6SB2 - chains C and Y of the 10 polymer chains in the assembly; structure by electron microscopy, 6.20 A resolution (low resolution: residue-level contacts below are approximate; hydrogen-bond / salt-bridge calls are withheld).

[Chain C]
Molecule: Ras-related GTP-binding protein A
Organism: Homo sapiens
Reference sequence: Q7L523 (RRAGA_HUMAN); residue numbers follow UniProt; this construct covers 1-313
Chain sequence (313 residues; numbered 1 to 313; the number before each row is that of its first residue):
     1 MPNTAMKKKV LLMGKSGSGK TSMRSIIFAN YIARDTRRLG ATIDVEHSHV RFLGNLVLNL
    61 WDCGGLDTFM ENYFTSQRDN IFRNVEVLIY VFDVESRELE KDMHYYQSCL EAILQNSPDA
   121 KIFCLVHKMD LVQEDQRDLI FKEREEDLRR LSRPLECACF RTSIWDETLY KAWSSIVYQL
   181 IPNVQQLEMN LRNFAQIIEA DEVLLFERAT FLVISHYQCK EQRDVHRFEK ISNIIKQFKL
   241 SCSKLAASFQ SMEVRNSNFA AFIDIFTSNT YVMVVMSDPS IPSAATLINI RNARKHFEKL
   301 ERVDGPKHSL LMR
Not modelled in the structure: 1-3, 302-313
Construct notes: engineered mutation Leu-66 (Gln in Q7L523)
Small-molecule neighbours: GTP (guanosine-5'-triphosphate): Lys-15, Ser-16, Gly-17, Ser-18, Gly-19, Lys-20, Thr-21, Ser-22, Ala-33, Thr-36, Arg-37, Leu-39, Gly-40, Ala-41, Thr-42, Cys-63, Gly-64, Gly-65, Lys-128, Ser-163, Ile-164
Curated features (UniProtKB/Swiss-Prot):
  - binding site (GTP): Ser-16, Gly-17, Gly-19, Lys-20, Thr-21, Ser-22, Thr-36, Thr-42, Gly-65, His-127, Ile-164
  - binding site (GDP): Gly-17, Ser-18, Gly-19, Lys-20, Thr-21, Ser-22, Thr-36, Thr-42, His-127, Asp-130, Leu-148, Ile-164
  - modified residue: Ser-309 (Phosphoserine)
  - cross-link (Glycyl lysine isopeptide (Lys-Gly)): Lys-142 (interchain with G-Cter in ubiquitin), Lys-220 (interchain with G-Cter in ubiquitin), Lys-230 (interchain with G-Cter in ubiquitin), Lys-244 (interchain with G-Cter in ubiquitin)
What the authors report for this chain:
  - mutagenesis - Q66L: decreased catalytic activity on GTP (citing earlier work)

[Chain Y]
Molecule: Regulatory-associated protein of mTOR
Organism: Homo sapiens
Reference sequence: Q8N122 (RPTOR_HUMAN); residues 1-1335 here = UniProt positions 1-1335
Chain sequence (1335 residues; each row starts with the number of its first residue):
     1 MESEMLQSPL LGLGEEDEAD LTDWNLPLAF MKKRHCEKIE GSKSLAQSWR MKDRMKTVSV
    61 ALVLCLNVGV DPPDVVKTTP CARLECWIDP LSMGPQKALE TIGANLQKQY ENWQPRARYK
   121 QSLDPTVDEV KKLCTSLRRN AKEERVLFHY NGHGVPRPTV NGEVWVFNKN YTQYIPLSIY
   181 DLQTWMGSPS IFVYDCSNAG LIVKSFKQFA LQREQELEVA AINPNHPLAQ MPLPPSMKNC
   241 IQLAACEATE LLPMIPDLPA DLFTSCLTTP IKIALRWFCM QKCVSLVPGV TLDLIEKIPG
   301 RLNDRRTPLG ELNWIFTAIT DTIAWNVLPR DLFQKLFRQD LLVASLFRNF LLAERIMRSY
   361 NCTPVSSPRL PPTYMHAMWQ AWDLAVDICL SQLPTIIEEG TAFRHSPFFA EQLTAFQVWL
   421 TMGVENRNPP EQLPIVLQVL LSQVHRLRAL DLLGRFLDLG PWAVSLALSV GIFPYVLKLL
   481 QSSARELRPL LVFIWAKILA VDSSCQADLV KDNGHKYFLS VLADPYMPAE HRTMTAFILA
   541 VIVNSYHTGQ EACLQGNLIA ICLEQLNDPH PLLRQWVAIC LGRIWQNFDS ARWCGVRDSA
   601 HEKLYSLLSD PIPEVRCAAV FALGTFVGNS AERTDHSTTI DHNVAMMLAQ LVSDGSPMVR
   661 KELVVALSHL VVQYESNFCT VALQFIEEEK NYALPSPATT EGGSLTPVRD SPCTPRLRSV
   721 SSYGNIRAVA TARSLNKSLQ NLSLTEESGG AVAFSPGNLS TSSSASSTLG SPENEEHILS
   781 FETIDKMRRA SSYSSLNSLI GVSFNSVYTQ IWRVLLHLAA DPYPEVSDVA MKVLNSIAYK
   841 ATVNARPQRV LDTSSLTQSA PASPTNKGVH IHQAGGSPPA SSTSSSSLTN DVAKQPVSRD
   901 LPSGRPGTTG PAGAQYTPHS HQFPRTRKMF DKGPEQTADD ADDAAGHKSF ISATVQTGFC
   961 DWSARYFAQP VMKIPEEHDL ESQIRKEREW RFLRNSRVRR QAQQVIQKGI TRLDDQIFLN
  1021 RNPGVPSVVK FHPFTPCIAV ADKDSICFWD WEKGEKLDYF HNGNPRYTRV TAMEYLNGQD
  1081 CSLLLTATDD GAIRVWKNFA DLEKNPEMVT AWQGLSDMLP TTRGAGMVVD WEQETGLLMS
  1141 SGDVRIVRIW DTDREMKVQD IPTGADSCVT SLSCDSHRSL IVAGLGDGSI RVYDRRMALS
  1201 ECRVMTYREH TAWVVKASLQ KRPDGHIVSV SVNGDVRIFD PRMPESVNVL QIVKGLTALD
  1261 IHPQADLIAC GSVNQFTAIY NSSGELINNI KYYDGFMGQR VGAISCLAFH PHWPHLAVGS
  1321 NDYYISVYSV EKRVR
Not modelled in the structure: 1-17, 220-235, 687-805, 841-949, 1117-1124, 1293-1302, 1332-1335
Curated features (UniProtKB/Swiss-Prot):
  - modified residue: Ser-44 (Phosphoserine), Ser-122 (Phosphoserine), Ser-696 (Phosphoserine), Thr-706 (Phosphothreonine), Ser-719 (Phosphoserine), Ser-721 (Phosphoserine), Ser-722 (Phosphoserine), Ser-738 (Phosphoserine), Ser-791 (Phosphoserine), Ser-792 (Phosphoserine), Ser-836 (Phosphoserine), Ser-855 (Phosphoserine), Ser-859 (Phosphoserine), Ser-863 (Phosphoserine), Thr-865 (Phosphothreonine), Ser-877 (Phosphoserine), Ser-982 (Phosphoserine), Lys-1097 (N6-acetyllysine)
  - glycosylation: Thr-700 (O-linked (GlcNAc) threonine)
  - cross-link (Glycyl lysine isopeptide (Lys-Gly)): Lys-932 (interchain with G-Cter in ubiquitin), Lys-948 (interchain with G-Cter in ubiquitin)

[How chain C and chain Y interact]
Pairs across the interface (9):
  Phe-28(C) with Ser-599(Y)
  Ala-29(C) with Val-596(Y); Arg-597(Y)
  Asp-35(C) with His-636(Y)
  Val-45(C) with Asn-557(Y)
  His-47(C) with Ala-560(Y); Asp-598(Y)
  Ser-48(C) with Asp-598(Y)
  Lys-244(C) with His-642(Y)
Interface residues without a listed pair, chain C (13 interface residues in all): Tyr-31, Ile-32, Asp-44, His-49, Ser-243, Leu-245
Interface residues without a listed pair, chain Y (11 interface residues in all): Gln-555, Ser-806, Val-807
From the paper, about this interface:
  - interface residues, chain C: Ser-243(C)
  - hot spots on chain Y (mutagenesis) - R597A/D598A: decreased binding to Ras-related GTP-binding protein A (chain C)

[Summary]
Chain C and chain Y form an interface of 13 and 11 residues respectively. Ligands of chain C: GTP. UniProt
lists 11 GTP-binding residues and 12 GDP-binding residues on chain C. From the paper: Q66L of chain C reduces
catalytic activity on GTP; the interface residue Ser-243(C).
Chain C is Ras-related GTP-binding protein A and chain Y is Regulatory-associated protein of mTOR, both from
Homo sapiens; the structure, cryo-EM structure of mTORC1 bound to active RagA/C GTPases, was determined by
electron microscopy together with 6S6D from the same study.
